Entry 4EB8 (X-ray diffraction, 2.30 A resolution); this record covers chains A and B of the 3 polymer chains in the assembly.

Chain A (and B):
Name: Purine nucleoside phosphorylase
From: Homo sapiens
Notes: EC 2.4.2.1; chain B of this document is another copy of the same molecule, construct and numbering; everything in this record applies to it too
Reference sequence: P00491 (PNPH_HUMAN); residue numbers follow UniProt; this construct covers 1-289
Sequence (324 residues; row label = number of the first residue in the row; numbers below 1 keep their minus sign (Met-34 is residue -34)):
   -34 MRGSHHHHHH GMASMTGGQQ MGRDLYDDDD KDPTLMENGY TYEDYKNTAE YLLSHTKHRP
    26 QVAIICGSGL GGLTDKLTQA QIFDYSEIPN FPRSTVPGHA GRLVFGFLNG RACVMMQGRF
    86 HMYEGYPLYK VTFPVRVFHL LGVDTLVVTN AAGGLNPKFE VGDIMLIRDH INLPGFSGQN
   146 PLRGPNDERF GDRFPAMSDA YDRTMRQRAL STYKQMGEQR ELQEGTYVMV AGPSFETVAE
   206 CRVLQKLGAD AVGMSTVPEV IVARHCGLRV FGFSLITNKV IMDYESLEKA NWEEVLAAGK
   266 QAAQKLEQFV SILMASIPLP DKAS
Disordered / not traced: -34 to -2, 287-289
Construct notes: initiating methionine (-34); expression tag (-33 to 0); engineered mutation Tyr16 (Trp in P00491), Ser51 (Gly in P00491), Tyr94 (Trp in P00491), Tyr178 (Trp in P00491), Trp257 (His in P00491)
Swiss-Prot annotation at these positions:
  - binding site (phosphate): Ser33, His64, Arg84 to His86, Ala116, Ser220
  - binding site (a purine D-ribonucleoside): Tyr88, Glu201, Met219, Asn243
  - site: Asn243 (Important for substrate specificity)
  - modified residue: Met1 (N-acetylmethionine), Ser251 (Phosphoserine)
  - natural variant: Ser51 (G51S: this construct carries the variant), Glu89 (E89K: In PNPD), Asp128 (D128G: In PNPD), Ala174 (A174P: In PNPD), Tyr192 (Y192C: In PNPD), Arg234 (R234P: In PNPD)
  - mutagenesis: His64 (H64W: Reduces catalytic activity towards inosine), Glu201 (E201A/Q: Severe loss of catalytic activity), Asn243 (N243A: Reduces catalytic activity; N243D: Reduces catalytic activity towards inosine, hypoxanthine, guanosine and guanine. Increases catalytic activity towards adenosine and adenine)
Residues lining bound ligands: DADMe-ImmG (IM5; 2-amino-7-{[(3R,4R)-3-hydroxy-4-(hydroxymethyl)pyrrolidin-1-yl]methyl}-3,5-dihydro-4H-pyrrolo[3,2-d]pyrimidin-4-one): Ser33, His86, Tyr88, Ala116, Ala117, Gly118, Val195, Phe200, Glu201, Val217, Gly218, Met219, Thr242, Asn243, Val245, Ala255, Trp257, Val260
What the authors report for this chain:
  - mutagenesis - W16Y/W94Y/W178Y/H257W (12 fold): decreased catalytic activity
  - mutagenesis - W16Y/W94Y/W178Y/H257W (12 fold): decreased binding to DADMe-ImmG
  - conformationally variable residues (loop rearrangement, order/disorder transition, side-chain flip): Ser33, His64, Asp157, Trp257, Glu258
  - binding site for phosphate ion: Ser33, His64, His86
  - contacts within the chain: Ser33-His64, His64-His86

Interface between chain A and chain B:
Pairs across the interface - 65 pairs, chain A then chain B:
  Thr-1(A) - Lys95(B)
  Leu0(A) - Glu89(B)
  Leu0(A) - Gly90(B)
  Leu0(A) - Tyr91(B)  hydrophobic
  Met1(A) - Gly90(B)  hydrogen bond (backbone-backbone)
  Asp134(A) - Thr202(B)  hydrogen bond
  Asp134(A) - Val203(B)  hydrogen bond (side chain-backbone)
  Asp134(A) - Ala204(B)  hydrogen bond (side chain-backbone)
  Asp134(A) - Tyr249(B)  hydrogen bond
  His135(A) - Thr202(B)  hydrogen bond (backbone-side chain)
  His135(A) - Ala204(B)
  His135(A) - Glu205(B)  salt bridge
  Ile136(A) - Ala204(B)  hydrophobic
  Ile136(A) - Glu205(B)
  Ile136(A) - Val208(B)  hydrophobic
  Asn137(A) - Glu205(B)  hydrogen bond (backbone-side chain)
  Gly140(A) - Ala196(B)
  Phe141(A) - Leu138(B)  hydrophobic
  Phe141(A) - Pro139(B)
  Phe141(A) - Val195(B)
  Phe141(A) - Ala196(B)  hydrogen bond (backbone-backbone)
  Phe141(A) - Glu205(B)
  Phe141(A) - Val208(B)  hydrophobic
  Ser142(A) - Pro139(B)
  Ser142(A) - Ser142(B)  hydrogen bond
  Ser142(A) - Gln144(B)
  Ser142(A) - Ala196(B)
  Gly143(A) - Ala196(B)
  Asn145(A) - Gly197(B)  hydrogen bond (side chain-backbone)
  Asn145(A) - Pro198(B)
  Asn145(A) - Ser199(B)  hydrogen bond
  Leu147(A) - Pro198(B)
  Arg148(A) - Met87(B)  hydrogen bond (side chain-backbone)
  Arg148(A) - Tyr88(B)
  Arg148(A) - Tyr91(B)  hydrogen bond (side chain-backbone)
  Gly149(A) - Tyr88(B)  hydrogen bond (backbone-backbone)
  Gly149(A) - Glu89(B)
  Gly149(A) - Gly90(B)
  Pro150(A) - Glu89(B)
  Asp157(A) - Trp257(B)  hydrogen bond
  Arg158(A) - Tyr88(B)
  Arg158(A) - Pro198(B)
  Phe159(A) - Val61(B)  hydrophobic
  Phe159(A) - Tyr88(B)
  Phe159(A) - Pro198(B)
  Phe159(A) - Phe200(B)  hydrophobic
  Phe159(A) - Trp257(B)  hydrophobic
  Pro160(A) - Ser199(B)
  Pro160(A) - Phe200(B)  hydrogen bond (backbone-backbone)
  Ala161(A) - Lys254(B)
  Ala161(A) - Ala255(B)
  Met162(A) - Ser199(B)
  Met162(A) - Phe200(B)
  Met162(A) - Thr202(B)
  Ser163(A) - Glu201(B)
  Asp164(A) - Lys254(B)  salt bridge
  Arg168(A) - Tyr249(B)  hydrogen bond (side chain-backbone)
  Arg168(A) - Glu250(B)
  Arg168(A) - Ser251(B)
  Arg168(A) - Leu252(B)
  Thr191(A) - Ala204(B)
  Lys211(A) - Lys211(B)  hydrogen bond (backbone-side chain)
  Leu212(A) - Val208(B)
  Leu212(A) - Lys211(B)
  Gly213(A) - Lys211(B)
Interface residues without a listed pair, chain A (31 interface residues in all): Arg133, Ile226
Interface residues without a listed pair, chain B (36 interface residues in all): Pro92, Tyr94, Leu209, Ile246, Glu253
The authors on this interface:
  - pairs named by the authors: Asp157(A)-Trp257(B) (hydrogen bond)

In short:
The interface between chain A and chain B involves 31 residues on one side and 36 on the other; the contacts
include 18 hydrogen bonds and 2 salt bridges. Polar pairs include His135(A)-Glu205(B), Asp164(A)-Lys254(B) and
Asp134(A)-Thr202(B). The authors report a hydrogen bond between Asp157(A) and Trp257(B). The paper reports a
binding site for phosphate ion at Ser33(A), His64(A) and His86(A); W16Y/W94Y/W178Y/H257W of chain A reduce
catalytic activity.
Both chains are Purine nucleoside phosphorylase (Homo sapiens). Entry 4EB8 (Crystal structure of purine
nucleoside phosphorylase (W16Y, W94Y, W178Y, H257W) mutant from human complexed with DADMe-ImmG ...) was
determined by X-ray diffraction together with 4EAR, 4ECE and 4GKA from the same study.
